PDB entry 5D2H | X-ray diffraction, 1.94 A resolution | chain A

[Chain A]
Protein: 4-oxalocrotonate decarboxylase NahK
Organism: Pseudomonas putida
Notes: EC 4.1.1.77
UniProtKB: Q1XGK3 (Q1XGK3_PSEPU); residue numbers follow UniProt; this construct covers 1-264
Sequence (283 residues; numbered -18 to 264; the number before each row is that of its first residue; numbers below 1 keep their minus sign (Met-18 is residue -18)):
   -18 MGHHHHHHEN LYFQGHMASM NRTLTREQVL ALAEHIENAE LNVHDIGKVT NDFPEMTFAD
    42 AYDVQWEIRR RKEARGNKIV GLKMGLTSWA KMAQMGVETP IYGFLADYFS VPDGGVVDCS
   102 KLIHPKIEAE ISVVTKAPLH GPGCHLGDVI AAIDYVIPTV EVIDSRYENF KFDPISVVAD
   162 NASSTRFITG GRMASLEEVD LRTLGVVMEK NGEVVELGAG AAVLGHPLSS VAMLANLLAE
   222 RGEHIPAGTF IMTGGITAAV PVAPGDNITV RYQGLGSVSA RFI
Disordered / not traced: -18 to 1
Sequence notes: initiating methionine (-18); expression tag (-17 to 0); engineered mutation Pro155 (Leu in Q1XGK3)
Ion coordination: Mg2+: Glu109, Glu111, Glu142 (together with 2-oxoglutaric acid)
Small-molecule neighbours: 2-oxoglutaric acid (AKG): Lys64, Met65, Gly66, Leu67, Lys72, Ile82, Glu109, Glu111, Glu142, Ile144, Phe153, Val158, Ala163, Ser164
Reported in the primary citation:
  - binding site for 2-oxoglutaric acid: Lys64, Leu67, Ala163
  - contacts within the chain: Lys64-Glu142 (salt bridge)
  - specificity-determining residues: Lys72 (by similarity / conservation)
  - catalytic residues: Lys64, Lys72, Ser164 (proposed by the authors, not directly observed)

[In short]
Chain A binds 2-oxoglutaric acid. Glu109, Glu111 and Glu142 form the Mg2+ site. The paper reports catalytic
residues Lys64, Lys72 and Ser164; a binding site for 2-oxoglutaric acid at Lys64, Leu67 and Ala163.
Chain A is 4-oxalocrotonate decarboxylase NahK (Pseudomonas putida); the structure, 4-oxalocrotonate
decarboxylase from Pseudomonas putida G7 - complexed with magnesium and alpha-ketoglutarate, was determined by
X-ray diffraction, deposited together with 5D2F, 5D2G, 5D2I, 5D2J and 5D2K.
